PDB entry 4Z96 | X-ray diffraction, 2.85 A resolution | chains A and C

Chain A:
Protein: Ubiquitin carboxyl-terminal hydrolase 7
Source organism: Homo sapiens
Notes: EC 3.4.19.12
UniProt: Q93009 (UBP7_HUMAN), isoform Q93009-3; residues 560-1083 here correspond to UniProt positions 544-1067 (UniProt number = residue number - 16)
Sequence (530 residues; each row starts with the number of its first residue):
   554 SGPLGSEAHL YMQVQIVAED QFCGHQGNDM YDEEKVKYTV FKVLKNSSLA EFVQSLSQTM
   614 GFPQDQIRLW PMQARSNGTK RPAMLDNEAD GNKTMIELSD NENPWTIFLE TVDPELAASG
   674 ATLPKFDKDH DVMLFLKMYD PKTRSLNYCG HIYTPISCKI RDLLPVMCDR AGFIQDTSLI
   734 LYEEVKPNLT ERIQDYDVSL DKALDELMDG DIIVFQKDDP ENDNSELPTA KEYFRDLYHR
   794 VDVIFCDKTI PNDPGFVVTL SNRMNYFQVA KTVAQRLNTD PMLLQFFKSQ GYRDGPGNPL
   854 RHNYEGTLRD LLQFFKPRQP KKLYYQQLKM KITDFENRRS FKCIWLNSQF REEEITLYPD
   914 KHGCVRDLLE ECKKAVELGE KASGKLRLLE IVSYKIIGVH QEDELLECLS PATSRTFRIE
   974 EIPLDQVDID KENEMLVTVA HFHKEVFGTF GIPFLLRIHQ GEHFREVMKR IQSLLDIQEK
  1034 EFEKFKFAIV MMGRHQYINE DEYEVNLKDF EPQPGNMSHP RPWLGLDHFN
Unresolved in the structure: 554, 984-985, 1012, 1033, 1058, 1069
Sequence notes: expression tag (554-559)

Chain C:
Protein: DNA (cytosine-5)-methyltransferase 1
Source organism: Homo sapiens
Notes: EC 2.1.1.37
UniProt: P26358 (DNMT1_HUMAN); numbering as in UniProt (aligned over 1097-1129)
Sequence (33 residues; row label = number of the first residue in the row):
  1097 SDWPNHARSP GNKGKGKGKG KGKPKSQACE PSE
Unresolved in the structure: 1097-1107, 1116-1129
Sequence notes: conflict Ser1097 (Glu in P26358), Trp1099 (Pro in P26358)
Curated features (UniProtKB/Swiss-Prot):
  - region: Lys1109 to Pro1120 (6 X 2 AA tandem repeats of K-G)
  - modified residue (N6-acetyllysine): Lys1111, Lys1113, Lys1115, Lys1117, Lys1119, Lys1121

Chain A / chain C interface:
Residue-residue contacts - 33 pairs, chain A then chain C:
  Gln626(A) with Lys1113(C)
  Ala627(A) with Lys1113(C)
  Arg628(A) with Gly1110(C); Lys1111(C); Gly1112(C)
  Ser629(A) with Gly1110(C), hydrogen bond (backbone-backbone); Gly1112(C), hydrogen bond (backbone-backbone); Lys1113(C)
  Asn630(A) with Lys1109(C), hydrogen bond (side chain-backbone); Gly1110(C), hydrogen bond (backbone-backbone); Lys1111(C)
  Asp653(A) with Lys1113(C), salt bridge
  Lys681(A) with Lys1115(C), hydrogen bond (backbone-side chain)
  Asp684(A) with Lys1115(C), hydrogen bond (backbone-side chain)
  Ile709(A) with Lys1115(C)
  Glu736(A) with Lys1111(C), salt bridge
  Val738(A) with Lys1109(C)
  Lys739(A) with Asn1108(C), hydrogen bond
  Glu744(A) with Lys1109(C), salt bridge
  Asp754(A) with Lys1115(C)
  Asp758(A) with Lys1109(C), salt bridge; Lys1111(C), hydrogen bond (backbone-side chain)
  Glu759(A) with Asn1108(C); Lys1109(C), hydrogen bond (side chain-backbone); Gly1110(C); Lys1111(C), hydrogen bond (side chain-backbone); Gly1112(C), hydrogen bond (side chain-backbone); Lys1113(C)
  Leu760(A) with Gly1114(C); Lys1115(C), hydrogen bond (backbone-backbone)
  Met761(A) with Lys1111(C)
  Asp762(A) with Lys1115(C), salt bridge
  Asp764(A) with Lys1111(C), salt bridge
Interface residues without a listed pair, chain A (23 interface residues in all): Phe679, Asp682, Val685

In short:
23 residues of chain A and 8 residues of chain C are in contact, with 12 hydrogen bonds and 6 salt bridges.
Polar contacts include Asp653(A)-Lys1113(C), Glu736(A)-Lys1111(C) and Glu744(A)-Lys1109(C).
Here chain A is Ubiquitin carboxyl-terminal hydrolase 7 and chain C is DNA (cytosine-5)-methyltransferase 1,
both from Homo sapiens. Entry 4Z96 (Crystal structure of DNMT1 in complex with USP7) was determined by X-ray
diffraction.
